2JH9 - chain A; structure by X-ray diffraction, 3.00 A resolution.

== Chain A ==
Name: VP4 core protein
Organism: Bluetongue virus 10 (ISOLATE USA)
UniProt: P07132 (VP4_BTV10); residues 1-644 here = UniProt positions 1-644
Amino-acid sequence (644 residues; each row starts with the number of its first residue):
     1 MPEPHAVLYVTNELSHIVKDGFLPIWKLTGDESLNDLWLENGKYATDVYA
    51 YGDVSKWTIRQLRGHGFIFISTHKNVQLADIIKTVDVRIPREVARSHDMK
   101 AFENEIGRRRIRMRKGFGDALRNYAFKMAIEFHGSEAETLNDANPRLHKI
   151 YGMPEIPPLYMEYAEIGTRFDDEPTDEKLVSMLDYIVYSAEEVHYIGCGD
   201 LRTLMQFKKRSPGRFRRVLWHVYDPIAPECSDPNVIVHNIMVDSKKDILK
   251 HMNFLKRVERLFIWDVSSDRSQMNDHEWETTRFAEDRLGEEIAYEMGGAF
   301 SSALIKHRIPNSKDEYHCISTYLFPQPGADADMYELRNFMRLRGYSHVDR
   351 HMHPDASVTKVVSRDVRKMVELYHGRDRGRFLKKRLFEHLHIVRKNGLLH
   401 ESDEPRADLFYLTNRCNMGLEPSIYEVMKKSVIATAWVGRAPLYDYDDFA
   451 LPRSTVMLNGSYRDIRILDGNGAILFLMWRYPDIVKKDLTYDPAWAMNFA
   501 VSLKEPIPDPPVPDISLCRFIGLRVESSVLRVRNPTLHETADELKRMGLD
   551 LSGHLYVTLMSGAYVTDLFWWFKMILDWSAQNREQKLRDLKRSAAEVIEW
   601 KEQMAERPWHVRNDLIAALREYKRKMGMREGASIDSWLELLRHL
Not modelled in the structure: 1, 270-276, 537-549, 601-610
Differences from the reference sequence: conflict Leu261 (Pro in P07132)
Residues lining bound ligands:
  - GTP (guanosine-5'-triphosphate): Glu279, Arg282, Ile309, Pro310, Asn311, Asp332, Tyr334, Arg367
  - guanine (GUN), molecule 1: Arg114, Lys115, Phe117, Gly118, Arg122, Phe410, Tyr446, Trp495, Phe499
  - guanine (GUN), molecule 2: Ala137, Asn141, Asp184, Tyr185, Arg214, Lys383, Lys384, Phe387

== Overview ==
Chain A binds GTP and guanine.
Chain A is VP4 core protein (Bluetongue virus 10 (ISOLATE USA)); the structure, The structure of bluetongue
virus VP4 reveals a multifunctional RNA- capping production-line, was determined by X-ray diffraction (same
publication as 2JH8, 2JHA, 2JHC and 2JHP).
